Entry 7STX (electron microscopy, 3.14 A resolution); this record covers chains A and C of the 3 polymer chains in the assembly.

[Chain A]
Name: N-alpha-acetyltransferase 20
Organism: Homo sapiens
Notes: EC 2.3.1.254
UniProtKB: P61599 (NAA20_HUMAN); residues 1-178 here = UniProt positions 1-178
Sequence (178 residues; each row starts with the number of its first residue):
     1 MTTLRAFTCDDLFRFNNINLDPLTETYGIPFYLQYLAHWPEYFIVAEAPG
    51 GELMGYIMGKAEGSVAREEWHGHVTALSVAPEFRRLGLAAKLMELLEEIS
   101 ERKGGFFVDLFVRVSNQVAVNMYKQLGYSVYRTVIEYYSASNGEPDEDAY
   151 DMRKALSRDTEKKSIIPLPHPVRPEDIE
Unresolved in the structure: 1, 142, 161-178
Curated features (UniProtKB/Swiss-Prot):
  - natural variant: L4 (L4P: In MRT73), Q34 to E178 (deletion: In MRT73), M54 (M54V: In MRT73), A80 (A80V: In MRT73)
Residues lining bound ligands: coenzyme A (COA): D21, L23, T24, L77, S78, V79, R84, R85, L86, G87, L88, A89, A90, F111, V112, N116, V118, A119, M122, Y123, Q125

[Chain C]
Name: Alpha-synuclein
Organism: Homo sapiens
UniProtKB: P37840 (SYUA_HUMAN); residue numbers follow UniProt; this construct covers 1-5
Sequence (6 residues; numbered 0 to 5; the number before each row is that of its first residue; numbering starts at 0):
     0 XMDVFM
Construct notes: acetylation (0)
Modified / non-standard residues: ACE (acetyl group) at position 0
Curated features (UniProtKB/Swiss-Prot):
  - binding site (Cu cation): D2
  - modified residue: M1 (N-acetylmethionine)
  - mutagenesis: D2 (D2A: Impairs copper-binding)

[Chain A / chain C interface]
Pairs across the interface - 24 pairs, chain A then chain C:
  L23(A) - M1(C)
  E25(A) - M1(C)
  E25(A) - D2(C)
  E25(A) - F4(C)
  Y27(A) - M1(C)
  Y27(A) - D2(C)  hydrogen bond (side chain-backbone)
  Y27(A) - V3(C)
  Y27(A) - F4(C)  hydrophobic
  H73(A) - D2(C)  salt bridge
  V74(A) - ACE_0(C)
  V74(A) - D2(C)
  T75(A) - D2(C)  hydrogen bond
  A76(A) - M1(C)  hydrophobic
  L77(A) - M1(C)
  S78(A) - M1(C)
  F111(A) - ACE_0(C)
  F111(A) - M1(C)  hydrogen bond (backbone-backbone)
  F111(A) - D2(C)
  Y123(A) - ACE_0(C)
  Y137(A) - D2(C)
  Y137(A) - V3(C)
  Y138(A) - M1(C)  hydrogen bond (side chain-backbone)
  Y138(A) - V3(C)  hydrophobic
  A140(A) - F4(C)
Other interface residues (no listed pair), chain A (17 interface residues in all): T24, L110, S139

[Overview]
Chain A and chain C form an interface of 17 and 5 residues respectively; the contacts include 4 hydrogen bonds
and 1 salt bridge. Polar contacts include H73(A)-D2(C), Y27(A)-D2(C) and T75(A)-D2(C). Chain A binds coenzyme
A.
Chain A is N-alpha-acetyltransferase 20 and chain C is Alpha-synuclein, both from Homo sapiens; the structure,
Cryo-EM structure of human NatB in complex with CoA-Alpha-Synuclein, was determined by electron microscopy.
